8VAL - chains A and E of the 9 polymer chains in the assembly; structure by electron microscopy, 3.70 A resolution.

Chain A:
Name: DNA polymerase III subunit delta
Organism: Escherichia coli
Reference sequence: P28630 (HOLA_ECOLI); numbering as in UniProt (aligned over 1-343)
Amino-acid sequence (343 residues; row label = number of the first residue in the row):
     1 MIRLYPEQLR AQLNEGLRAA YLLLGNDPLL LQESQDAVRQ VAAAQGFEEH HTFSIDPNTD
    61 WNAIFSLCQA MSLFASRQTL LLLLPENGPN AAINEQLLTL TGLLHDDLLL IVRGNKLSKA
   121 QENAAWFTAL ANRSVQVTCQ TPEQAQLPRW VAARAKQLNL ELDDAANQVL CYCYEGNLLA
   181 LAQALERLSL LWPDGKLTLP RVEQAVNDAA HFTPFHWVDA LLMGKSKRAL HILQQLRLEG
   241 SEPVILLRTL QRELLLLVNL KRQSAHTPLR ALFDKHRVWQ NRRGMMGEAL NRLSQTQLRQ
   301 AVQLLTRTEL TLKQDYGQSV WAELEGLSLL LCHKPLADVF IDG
What the authors report for this chain:
  - binding site for the 20-nt DNA strand: Tyr316

Chain E:
Name: DNA polymerase III subunit delta'
Organism: Escherichia coli
Reference sequence: P28631 (HOLB_ECOLI); residues 1-334 here = UniProt positions 1-334
Amino-acid sequence (337 residues; row label = number of the first residue in the row; numbers below 1 keep their minus sign (Gly-2 is residue -2)):
    -2 GPHMRWYPWL RPDFEKLVAS YQAGRGHHAL LIQALPGMGD DALIYALSRY LLCQQPQGHK
    58 SCGHCRGCQL MQAGTHPDYY TLAPEKGKNT LGVDAVREVT EKLNEHARLG GAKVVWVTDA
   118 ALLTDAAANA LLKTLEEPPA ETWFFLATRE PERLLATLRS RCRLHYLAPP PEQYAVTWLS
   178 REVTMSQDAL LAALRLSAGS PGAALALFQG DNWQARETLC QALAYSVPSG DWYSLLAALN
   238 HEQAPARLHW LATLLMDALK RHHGAAQVTN VDVPGLVAEL ANHLSPSRLQ AILGDVCHIR
   298 EQLMSVTGIN RELLITDLLL RIEHYLQPGV VLPVPHL
Sequence notes: expression tag (-2 to 0)
Ion coordination: Zn2+: Cys50, Cys59, Cys62, Cys65
What the authors report for this chain:
  - conformationally variable residues (side-chain flip): Lys130
  - mutagenesis - K130A: decreased catalytic activity

Chain A / chain E interface:
Pairs across the interface (26; chain A residue first):
  Arg248(A) with Asn307(E); Leu310(E)
  Gln251(A) with Asn307(E), hydrogen bond; Glu309(E); Leu310(E)
  Leu255(A) with Tyr230(E); Leu310(E), hydrophobic; Thr313(E)
  Val258(A) with Tyr230(E), hydrophobic
  Arg262(A) with Asp228(E), salt bridge; Tyr230(E); Glu320(E), salt bridge
  Arg299(A) with Leu317(E); His321(E), hydrogen bond
  Val302(A) with Asp314(E)
  Gln303(A) with Asp314(E), hydrogen bond (backbone-side chain)
  Leu305(A) with Leu310(E), hydrophobic
  Thr306(A) with Leu311(E); Asp314(E)
  Glu309(A) with Ile306(E); Asn307(E)
  Leu310(A) with Gln299(E)
  Lys313(A) with Val303(E); Gly305(E), hydrogen bond (side chain-backbone); Ile306(E)
  Gln314(A) with Val303(E)
Other interface residues (no listed pair), chain A (16 interface residues in all): Asn259, Gln295
Other interface residues (no listed pair), chain E (18 interface residues in all): Gly227, Trp229, Arg318

In short:
16 residues of chain A face 18 of chain E across their interface; the contacts include 4 hydrogen bonds and 2
salt bridges. Among the polar pairs are Arg262(A)-Asp228(E), Arg262(A)-Glu320(E) and Gln251(A)-Asn307(E). The
paper reports a binding site for the 20-nt DNA strand at Tyr316(A); K130A of chain E reduces catalytic
activity.
Here chain A is DNA polymerase III subunit delta and chain E is DNA polymerase III subunit delta', both from
Escherichia coli. Entry 8VAL (Structure of the E. coli clamp loader bound to the beta clamp in a Open-DNAp/t
conformation) was determined by electron microscopy (same publication as 8VAM, 8VAN, 8VAP, 8VAQ, 8VAR, 8VAS
and 8VAT).
